Entry 3OS9 (X-ray diffraction, 2.30 A resolution); this record covers chains A and C.

[Chain A (and C)]
Molecule: Estrogen receptor
Source organism: Homo sapiens
Notes: chain C of this document is another copy of the same molecule, construct and numbering; everything in this record applies to it too
UniProt: P03372 (ESR1_HUMAN); residue numbers follow UniProt; this construct covers 299-553
Amino-acid sequence (258 residues; numbered 296 to 553; the number before each row is that of its first residue):
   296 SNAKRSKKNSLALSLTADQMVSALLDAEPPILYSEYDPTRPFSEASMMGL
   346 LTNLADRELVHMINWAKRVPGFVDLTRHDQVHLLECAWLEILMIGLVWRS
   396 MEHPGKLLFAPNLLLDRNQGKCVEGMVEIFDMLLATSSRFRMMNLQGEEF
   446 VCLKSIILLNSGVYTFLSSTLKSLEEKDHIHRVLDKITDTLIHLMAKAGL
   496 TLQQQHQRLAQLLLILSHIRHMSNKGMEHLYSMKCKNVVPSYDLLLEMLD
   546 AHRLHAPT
Not modelled in the structure: 296-306, 462-463, 473, 529-532, 547-553 (chain C: 296-304, 332-340, 415-420, 462, 528-532, 547-553)
Construct notes: expression tag (296-298); engineered mutation R372 (Leu in P03372), S536 (Leu in P03372)
Ligand contacts: KN1 (4-[1-allyl-7-(trifluoromethyl)-1H-indazol-3-yl]benzene-1,3-diol): M343, L346, T347, L349, A350, D351, E353, W383, L384, L387, M388, L391, R394, F404, V418, I424, L428, G521, L525, V533, V534, P535
What the authors report for this chain:
  - mutagenesis - L372R, L536S: abolished binding to corepressors
  - conformationally variable residues (helix shift): A350, L525

[Interface between chain A and chain C]
Residue-residue contacts - 52 pairs, chain A then chain C:
  A430(A) with Y459(C)
  R434(A) with Y459(C); H476(C)
  I451(A) with L509(C), hydrophobic
  N455(A) with L509(C); H513(C), hydrogen bond
  S456(A) with H513(C)
  Y459(A) with A430(C); R434(C), hydrogen bond; I510(C); H513(C)
  H476(A) with R434(C)
  D480(A) with Q502(C); Q506(C), hydrogen bond
  T483(A) with H501(C); A505(C)
  D484(A) with Q498(C), hydrogen bond; H501(C), salt bridge; Q502(C)
  I487(A) with H501(C)
  Q498(A) with D484(C), hydrogen bond
  H501(A) with T483(C); D484(C), salt bridge; I487(C); H501(C); L504(C)
  Q502(A) with D480(C), hydrogen bond; D484(C)
  L504(A) with H501(C)
  A505(A) with T483(C); L508(C), hydrophobic
  Q506(A) with D480(C), hydrogen bond
  L508(A) with A505(C), hydrophobic
  L509(A) with I451(C), hydrophobic; N455(C)
  I510(A) with Y459(C)
  L511(A) with L509(C), hydrophobic; S512(C)
  S512(A) with L511(C); R515(C), hydrogen bond
  H513(A) with N455(C), hydrogen bond (side chain-backbone); S456(C); Y459(C); R515(C), hydrogen bond
  R515(A) with S512(C), hydrogen bond; H513(C), hydrogen bond; H516(C), hydrogen bond
  H516(A) with R515(C); N519(C), hydrogen bond
  N519(A) with H516(C), hydrogen bond; N519(C)
  E523(A) with E523(C)
Other interface residues (no listed pair), chain A (30 interface residues in all): V458, T460, L497
Other interface residues (no listed pair), chain C (31 interface residues in all): G457, V458, L479, L497

[Summary]
30 residues of chain A face 31 of chain C across their interface, with 15 hydrogen bonds and 2 salt bridges.
Polar contacts include D484(A)-H501(C), N455(A)-H513(C) and Y459(A)-R434(C). Chain A binds compound KN1. From
the paper: L372R and L536S of chain A abolish binding to corepressors; conformational variability at A350(A)
and L525(A).
Chain A and chain C are both Estrogen receptor (Homo sapiens); the structure, Estrogen Receptor, was
determined by X-ray diffraction (same publication as 3OS8, 3OSA, 2QXS and 2QZO).
